Entry 7UIJ (X-ray diffraction, 2.70 A resolution); this record covers chains C and D of the 6 polymer chains in the assembly.

== Chain C (and D) ==
Molecule: Outer surface protein C
Source organism: Borreliella burgdorferi B31
Notes: chain D of this document is another copy of the same molecule, construct and numbering; everything in this record applies to it too
UniProtKB: Q07337 (OSPC_BORBU); residues 38-201 here = UniProt positions 38-201
Sequence (164 residues; numbered 38 to 201; the number before each row is that of its first residue):
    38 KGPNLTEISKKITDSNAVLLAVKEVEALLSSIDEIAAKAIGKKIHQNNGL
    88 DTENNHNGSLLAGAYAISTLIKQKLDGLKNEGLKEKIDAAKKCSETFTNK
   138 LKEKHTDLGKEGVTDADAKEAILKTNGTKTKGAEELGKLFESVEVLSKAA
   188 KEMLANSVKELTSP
Unresolved in the structure: 38-45, 201 (chain D: 38-42, 201)
Curated features (UniProtKB/Swiss-Prot):
  - natural variant: D51 (D51E: In strain: 2591), L56 (L56V: In strain: 2591), A64 to S67 (sequence variant, change not given here; In strain: 2591), I72 to H93 (sequence variant, change not given here; In strain: 2591), A103 (A103V: In strain: 2591), K109 to Q110 (sequence variant, change not given here; In strain: 2591), E118 to G119 (sequence variant, change not given here; In strain: 2591), D125 to A126 (sequence variant, change not given here; In strain: 2591), S131 to T133 (sequence variant, change not given here; In strain: 2591), N136 (N136D: In strain: 2591), E140 to D144 (sequence variant, change not given here; In strain: 2591), K147 to V150 (sequence variant, change not given here; In strain: 2591), 5 further natural variant entries in UniProt
  - mutagenesis: K60 (K60Y: Wild-type virulence in mice, no antibody response in mice, decreased heart colonization-), E61 to E63 (Bacteria are non-infectious in mice, no antibody response in mice, increased affinity for human plasminogen), E61 (E61Q: Bacteria are non-infectious in mice, no antibody response in mice), E63 (E63Q: Wild-type virulence in mice, no antibody response in mice, colonizes organs like wild-type)

== Interface between chain C and chain D ==
Pairs across the interface (61):
  A64(C) - A64(D)  hydrophobic
  A64(C) - L65(D)
  L65(C) - A64(D)
  L65(C) - S67(D)
  S67(C) - L65(D)
  S68(C) - L65(D)
  S68(C) - S68(D)
  E71(C) - A103(D)
  E71(C) - L107(D)
  I72(C) - G100(D)
  I72(C) - I104(D)  hydrophobic
  A76(C) - A99(D)
  A76(C) - G100(D)
  K79(C) - A99(D)
  K80(C) - G146(D)
  I81(C) - L98(D)
  I81(C) - Y102(D)  hydrophobic
  I81(C) - L138(D)
  I81(C) - H142(D)
  I81(C) - G146(D)
  H82(C) - K139(D)
  Q83(C) - K139(D)
  Q83(C) - H142(D)
  G86(C) - Y102(D)
  L87(C) - A99(D)
  L87(C) - Y102(D)  hydrophobic
  E90(C) - E148(D)  hydrogen bond (side chain-backbone)
  H93(C) - S96(D)  hydrogen bond (backbone-side chain)
  H93(C) - E148(D)  salt bridge
  N94(C) - S96(D)
  G95(C) - S96(D)
  S96(C) - H93(D)  hydrogen bond (side chain-backbone)
  S96(C) - N94(D)
  S96(C) - G95(D)
  S96(C) - S96(D)  hydrogen bond
  S96(C) - L97(D)  hydrogen bond (side chain-backbone)
  L97(C) - S96(D)  hydrogen bond (backbone-side chain)
  L97(C) - L97(D)
  L97(C) - G100(D)
  L98(C) - I81(D)
  A99(C) - A76(D)
  A99(C) - K79(D)
  A99(C) - L87(D)  hydrophobic
  G100(C) - I72(D)
  G100(C) - A76(D)
  Y102(C) - G86(D)
  Y102(C) - L87(D)  hydrophobic
  A103(C) - E71(D)
  I104(C) - I72(D)  hydrophobic
  L107(C) - E71(D)
  L138(C) - I81(D)
  K139(C) - H82(D)
  K139(C) - Q83(D)
  K139(C) - N84(D)
  K139(C) - G86(D)
  H142(C) - Q83(D)
  L145(C) - I81(D)
  G146(C) - K80(D)
  G146(C) - I81(D)
  E148(C) - E90(D)  hydrogen bond (backbone-side chain)
  E148(C) - H93(D)
Also at the interface, not in a pair above, chain C (36 interface residues in all): E61, K75, K147
Also at the interface, not in a pair above, chain D (38 interface residues in all): E61, K75, T106, L145, K147

== Overview ==
Chain C and chain D form an interface of 36 and 38 residues respectively, with 7 hydrogen bonds and 1 salt
bridge. Polar pairs include H93(C)-E148(D), E90(C)-E148(D) and H93(C)-S96(D). Curated annotation (UniProt)
lists 4 mutagenesis sites on chain C.
Both chains are Outer surface protein C (Borreliella burgdorferi B31). Entry 7UIJ (Structural studies of
B5-OspC complex) was determined by X-ray diffraction (same publication as 7UJ2).
